PDB entry 4JCG | X-ray diffraction, 1.63 A resolution | chain A

== Chain A ==
Name: Cytochrome c-552
From: Nitrosomonas europaea ATCC 19718
Notes: fragment: Cyt C552
Reference sequence: P95339 (CY552_NITEU); residues 1-81 here correspond to UniProt positions 23-103 (UniProt number = residue number + 22)
Sequence (81 residues; each row starts with the number of its first residue):
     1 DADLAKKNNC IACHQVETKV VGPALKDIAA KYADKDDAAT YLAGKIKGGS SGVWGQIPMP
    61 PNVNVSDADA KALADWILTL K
Curated features (UniProtKB/Swiss-Prot):
  - binding site (heme c): C10, C13, H14, M59
Covalent attachments: heme c (HEC) linked to C10, C13
Ion coordination: heme c Fe: H14, M59
Residues lining bound ligands: heme c (HEC): N8, N9, H14, V21, G22, P23, I28, Y32, Y41, L42, K45, I46, S50, S51, G52, V53, W54, G55, I57, P58, M59, P60, N62, V65, L73, I77

== Summary ==
Heme c is covalently linked to C10. H14 and M59 coordinate a heme c Fe ion. Curated annotation (UniProt) lists
4 heme c-binding residues.
Chain A is Cytochrome c-552 (Nitrosomonas europaea ATCC 19718); the structure, Recombinant wild type
Nitrosomonas europaea cytochrome c552, was determined by X-ray diffraction (same publication as 3ZOW, 3ZOX and
3ZOY).
